Entry 6FC8 (X-ray diffraction, 1.61 A resolution); this record covers chain A.

[Chain A]
Name: Serine/threonine-protein kinase Chk1
From: Homo sapiens
Notes: EC 2.7.11.1
Reference sequence: O14757 (CHK1_HUMAN), isoform O14757-3; residues 1-276 here = UniProt positions 1-276
Chain sequence (276 residues; numbered 1 to 276; the number before each row is that of its first residue):
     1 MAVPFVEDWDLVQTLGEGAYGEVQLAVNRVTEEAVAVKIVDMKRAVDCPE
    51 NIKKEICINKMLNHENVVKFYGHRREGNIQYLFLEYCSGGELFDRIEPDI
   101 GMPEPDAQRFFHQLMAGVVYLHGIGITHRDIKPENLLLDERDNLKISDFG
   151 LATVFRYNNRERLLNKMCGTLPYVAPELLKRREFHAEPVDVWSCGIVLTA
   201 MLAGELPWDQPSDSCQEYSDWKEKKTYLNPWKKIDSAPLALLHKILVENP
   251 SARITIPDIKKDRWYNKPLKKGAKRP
Unresolved in the structure: 1, 271-276
Residues lining bound ligands: D4Q (2-(3-fluorophenyl)-4-[[(3S)-piperidin-3-yl]amino]thieno[3,2-c]pyridine-7-carboxamide): Leu15, Gly16, Glu17, Val23, Ala36, Val68, Leu84, Glu85, Tyr86, Cys87, Ser88, Gly89, Gly90, Glu91, Glu134, Asn135, Leu137, Ser147, Asp148
UniProt features mapped onto this chain:
  - active site: Asp130 (Proton acceptor)
  - binding site (ATP): Leu15 to Val23, Lys38
  - cross-link: Lys132 (Glycyl lysine isopeptide (Lys-Gly) (interchain with G-Cter in ubiquitin))
  - mutagenesis: Lys38 (K38R: Abolishes kinase activity), Asp130 (D130A: Abolishes kinase activity), Lys132 (K132R: Strong reduction of chromatin-associated CHK1 ubiquitination)

[Overview]
Ligands of chain A: compound D4Q. From UniProt: active-site residue Asp130, 10 ATP-binding residues and 3
mutagenesis sites.
Chain A is Serine/threonine-protein kinase Chk1 (Homo sapiens); the structure, CHK1 kinase in complex with
compound 13, was determined by X-ray diffraction (same publication as 6FCF and 6FCK).
